PDB entry 5WHI | X-ray diffraction, 1.69 A resolution | chain A

[Chain A]
Molecule: Bcl-2-related protein A1
Source organism: Homo sapiens
Notes: fragment: bfl1
Reference sequence: Q16548 (B2LA1_HUMAN); residue numbers follow UniProt; this construct covers 1-151
Amino-acid sequence (161 residues; numbered -9 to 151; the number before each row is that of its first residue; numbers below 1 keep their minus sign (Met-9 is residue -9)):
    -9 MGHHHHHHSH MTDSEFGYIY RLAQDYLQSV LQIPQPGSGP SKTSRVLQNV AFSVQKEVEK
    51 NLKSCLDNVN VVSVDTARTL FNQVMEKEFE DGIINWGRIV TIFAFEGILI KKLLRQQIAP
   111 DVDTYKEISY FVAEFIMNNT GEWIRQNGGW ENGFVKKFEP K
Not modelled in the structure: -9 to 3, 26-27
Differences from the reference sequence: initiating methionine (-9); expression tag (-8 to 0); engineered mutation Ser4 (Cys in Q16548), Ser19 (Cys in Q16548)
UniProt features mapped onto this chain:
  - motif: Lys77 to Gly97 (BH1), Glu132 to Lys147 (BH2)
Ligand contacts: cacodylic acid (CAD): Val62, Ser63, Val64, Gln107, Thr114

[Overview]
Chain A binds cacodylic acid.
Chain A is Bcl-2-related protein A1 (Homo sapiens); the structure, Crystal Structure of Bcl-2-related protein
A1, was determined by X-ray diffraction (same publication as 5WHH).
